PDB entry 2HYB | X-ray diffraction, 2.50 A resolution | chains A and B of the 6 polymer chains in the assembly

== Chain A ==
Molecule: Putative sulfurtransferase dsrE
From: Allochromatium vinosum
Notes: EC 2.8.1.-
UniProt: O87896 (DSRE_CHRVI); residues 1-130 here = UniProt positions 1-130
Chain sequence (130 residues; each row starts with the number of its first residue):
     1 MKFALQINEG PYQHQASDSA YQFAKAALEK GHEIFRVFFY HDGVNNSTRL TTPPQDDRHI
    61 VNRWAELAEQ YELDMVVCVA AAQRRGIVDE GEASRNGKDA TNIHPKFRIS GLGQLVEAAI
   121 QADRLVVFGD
Curated features (UniProtKB/Swiss-Prot):
  - active site: Cys-78 (Cysteine persulfide intermediate)

== Chain B ==
Molecule: Intracellular sulfur oxidation protein dsrF
From: Allochromatium vinosum
UniProt: O87897 (DSRF_CHRVI); residues 201-336 here correspond to UniProt positions 1-136 (UniProt number = residue number - 200)
Chain sequence (136 residues; each row starts with the number of its first residue):
   201 MSEVVKKFMY LNRKAPYGTI YAWEALEVVL IGAAFDQDVC VLFLDDGVYQ LTRGQDTKGI
   261 GMKNFSPTYR TLGDYEVRRI YVDRDSLEAR GLTQDDLVEI AFEDMETEEE FDNIVEVIDS
   321 ARVSELMNES DAVFSF
Disordered / not traced: 201-204

== How chain A and chain B interact ==
Residue-residue contacts (36):
  Gln-6(A) with Phe-334(B); Ser-335(B); Phe-336(B)
  Asn-8(A) with Ser-335(B), hydrogen bond (side chain-backbone)
  Glu-9(A) with Tyr-221(B), hydrogen bond
  Tyr-40(A) with Glu-224(B), hydrogen bond (side chain-backbone); Glu-227(B); Val-228(B), hydrophobic
  His-41(A) with Ile-220(B); Tyr-221(B); Glu-224(B), salt bridge; Phe-336(B)
  Arg-84(A) with Ile-220(B); Trp-223(B); Glu-224(B), salt bridge
  Arg-85(A) with Ile-220(B); Glu-224(B), salt bridge
  Leu-112(A) with Glu-227(B); Val-228(B), hydrophobic; Ile-231(B)
  Gly-113(A) with Ile-231(B); Phe-235(B)
  Val-116(A) with Tyr-210(B); Gly-232(B); Phe-235(B), hydrophobic
  Ala-119(A) with Lys-206(B), hydrogen bond (backbone-side chain); Phe-208(B), hydrophobic; Phe-334(B), hydrophobic
  Ile-120(A) with Lys-206(B), hydrogen bond (backbone-side chain); Phe-208(B), hydrophobic; Gln-237(B)
  Ala-122(A) with Lys-206(B), hydrogen bond (backbone-side chain)
  Leu-125(A) with Val-333(B); Phe-334(B), hydrophobic
  Val-127(A) with Ser-335(B)
  Asp-130(A) with Lys-214(B)
Other interface residues (no listed pair), chain A (19 interface residues in all): Ala-81, Leu-115, Glu-117
Other interface residues (no listed pair), chain B (20 interface residues in all): Ala-225, Ala-332

== Overview ==
The interface between chain A and chain B involves 19 residues on one side and 20 on the other; the contacts
include 6 hydrogen bonds and 3 salt bridges. Polar pairs include His-41(A)/Glu-224(B), Arg-84(A)/Glu-224(B)
and Arg-85(A)/Glu-224(B). From UniProt: active-site residue Cys-78(A) on chain A.
Chain A is Putative sulfurtransferase dsrE and chain B is Intracellular sulfur oxidation protein dsrF, both
from Allochromatium vinosum; the structure, Crystal Structure of Hexameric DsrEFH, was determined by X-ray
diffraction.
